PDB entry 8QKU | electron microscopy, 3.80 A resolution | chains G and I of the 20 polymer chains in the assembly

== Chain G ==
Name: Histone H2B.1
Source organism: Saccharomyces cerevisiae S288C
UniProtKB: P02293 (H2B1_YEAST); residues 0-130 here correspond to UniProt positions 1-131 (UniProt number = residue number + 1)
Amino-acid sequence (131 residues; numbered 0 to 130; the number before each row is that of its first residue; numbering starts at 0):
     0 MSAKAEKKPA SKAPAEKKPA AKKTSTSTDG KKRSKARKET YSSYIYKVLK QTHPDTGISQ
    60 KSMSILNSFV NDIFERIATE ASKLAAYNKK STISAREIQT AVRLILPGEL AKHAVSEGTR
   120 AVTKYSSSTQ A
Not modelled in the structure: 0-32, 129-130
UniProt features mapped onto this chain:
  - modified residue: Lys6 (N6-acetyllysine), Lys7 (N6-acetyllysine), Ser10 (Phosphoserine), Lys11 (N6-acetyllysine), Lys16 (N6-acetyllysine), Lys17 (N6-acetyllysine), Lys21 (N6-acetyllysine), Lys22 (N6-acetyllysine), Lys34 (N6-succinyllysine), Lys37 (N6,N6-dimethyllysine), Lys46 (N6-succinyllysine)
  - cross-link (Glycyl lysine isopeptide (Lys-Gly)): Lys6 (interchain with G-Cter in SUMO), Lys7 (interchain with G-Cter in SUMO), Lys16 (interchain with G-Cter in SUMO), Lys17 (interchain with G-Cter in SUMO), Lys123 (interchain with G-Cter in ubiquitin)

== Chain I ==
Molecule: 177-nt DNA strand
Sequence (177 nucleotides; row label = number of the first residue in the row; numbers below 1 keep their minus sign (DG-96 is residue -96)):
   -96 GCATTAATGC ATCCGCGGCC GCCCTGGAGA ATCCCGGTGC CGAGGCCGCT CAATTGGTCG
   -36 TAGACAGCTC TAGCACCGCT TAAACGCACG TACGCGCTGT CCCCCGCGTT TTAACCGCCA
    24 AGGGGATTAC TCCCTAGTCT CCAGGCACGT GTCAGATATA TACATCCTGT GCATGTA

== Interface between chain G and chain I ==
Pairs across the interface - 14 pairs, chain G then chain I:
  Ser33(G) with DT30(I), phosphate contact; DT31(I), phosphate contact
  Lys34(G) with DT31(I), phosphate contact
  Ala35(G) with DT31(I), phosphate contact
  Tyr45(G) with DG-53(I), hydrogen bond to the phosphate; DG-52(I), phosphate contact
  Ile57(G) with DA-54(I), sugar contact; DG-53(I), phosphate contact
  Gln59(G) with DG-55(I), sugar contact; DA-54(I), hydrogen bond to the phosphate
  Lys89(G) with DG-34(I), phosphate contact; DA-33(I), salt bridge to the phosphate
  Ser90(G) with DG-34(I), hydrogen bond to the phosphate
  Thr91(G) with DG-34(I), sugar contact
Interface residues without a listed pair, chain G (10 interface residues in all): Gly56
Interface residues without a listed pair, chain I (9 interface residues in all): DA-35

== Summary ==
10 residues of chain G and 9 residues of chain I are in contact; the contacts include 3 hydrogen bonds and 1
salt bridge. Polar pairs include Tyr45(G)-DG-53(I), Gln59(G)-DA-54(I) and Ser90(G)-DG-34(I).
Here chain G is Histone H2B.1 (Saccharomyces cerevisiae S288C) and chain I is a 177-nt DNA strand. Entry 8QKU
(SWR1-nucleosome complex in configuration 1) was determined by electron microscopy (same publication as 8QKV).
